Entry 6FOS (X-ray diffraction, 4.00 A resolution); this record covers chains 2 and A of the 15 polymer chains in the assembly.

== Chain 2 ==
Name: Similar to chlorophyll a/b-binding protein, CP24
Source organism: Cyanidioschyzon merolae (strain 10D)
Reference sequence: M1UU36 (M1UU36_CYAM1); residues 25-246 here correspond to UniProt positions 1-222 (UniProt number = residue number - 24)
Amino-acid sequence (222 residues; row label = number of the first residue in the row):
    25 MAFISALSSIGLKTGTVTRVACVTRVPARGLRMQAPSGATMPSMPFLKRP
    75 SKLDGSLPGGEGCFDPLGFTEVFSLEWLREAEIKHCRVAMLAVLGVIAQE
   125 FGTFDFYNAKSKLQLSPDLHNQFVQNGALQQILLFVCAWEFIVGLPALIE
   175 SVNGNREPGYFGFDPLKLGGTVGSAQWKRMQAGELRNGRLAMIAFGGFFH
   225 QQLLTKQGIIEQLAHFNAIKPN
Disordered / not traced: 25-93, 238-246
Residues lining bound ligands:
  - chlorophyll a (CLA), molecule 1: Trp101, His109, Leu158, Ala162, Phe165
  - chlorophyll a (CLA), molecule 2: His109, Met216, Phe219
  - chlorophyll a (CLA), molecule 3: Arg111, Glu164, Val167, Gly168, Ala171
  - chlorophyll a (CLA), molecule 4: Gly119, Ala122, Gln123
  - chlorophyll a (CLA), molecule 5: Phe147, Gly151, Gln154, Gln155
  - chlorophyll a (CLA), molecule 6: Gln225, Gln226, Gln236, Leu237

== Chain A ==
Name: Photosystem I P700 chlorophyll a apoprotein A1
Source organism: Cyanidioschyzon merolae (strain 10D)
Notes: EC 1.97.1.12
Reference sequence: Q85FY7 (PSAA_CYAM1); numbering as in UniProt (aligned over 9-748)
Amino-acid sequence (740 residues; each row starts with the number of its first residue):
     9 VKVVVDRDVVPTSFEKWAKPGHFSRSLAKGPKTTTWIWNLHADAHDFDSH
    59 TSSLEEVSRKIFSAHFGQLAIIFIWLSGMYFHGARFSNYVAWLSNPTGIK
   109 PSAQVVWPIVGQQILNADVGGGMQGIQITSGLFQLWRASGIVNELQLYVT
   159 ALGGLGMAGLMIFAGWFHYHKAAPKLEWFQNVESMLNHHLAGLLGLGSLS
   209 WAGHQIHVSLPINKLLDAGVAPSSIPLPHEFILNRNLMAELYPSFQQGLV
   259 PFFTLNWKQYSDILTFKGGLSPVTGGLWLTDVAHHHLAIAVLFLVAGHMY
   309 RTNWGIGHSIKQILEAHKGPLTGEGHKGLYEILTTSWHANLAINLAMLGS
   359 LSIIVAHHMYAMPPYPYLATDYPTQLSLFTHHMWIGGFCIVGAGAHAAIY
   409 MVRDYSPTVNFNNVLDRMIRHRDAIISHLNWVCIFLGMHSFGLYIHNDTM
   459 RALGRAQDMFSDTAIQLQPVFAQWIQQIHTLAPGNTAVNALATASYAFGA
   509 DTVTVGSKIAMMPIKLGTADFMVHHIHAFTIHVTTLILLKGVLYARNSRL
   559 IPDKANLGFRFPCDGPGRGGTCQVSAWDHVFLGLFWMYNALSIVIFHFSW
   609 KMQSDVWGTVTSNGAISHITGGNFAQSAITINGWLRDFLWAQASQVIQSY
   659 GSSLSAYGLMFLGAHFVWAFSLMFLFSGRGYWQELIESIVWAHNKLKVAP
   709 AIAPRALSITQGRAVGVAHYLLGGIATTWAFFLARIIAVG
Bound ions: chlorophyll a Mg near Gln120 (its only coordinating residue here)
Residues lining bound ligands:
  - beta-carotene (BCR), molecule 1: Phe81, Tyr88, Thr158, Gly161, Gly162, Met165, Leu204, Leu207, Ser208
  - beta-carotene (BCR), molecule 2: Leu337, Ile340, Leu341, Ala350, Ile351, Ala405, Tyr408, Leu423
  - beta-carotene (BCR), molecule 3: Ala350, Ala354, Met355, Ser358, Ile398, Ala401, Gly402, Ala405, Thr543, Leu546, Leu547, Val550
  - beta-carotene (BCR), molecule 4: Met668, Gly671, Phe674, Val675, Leu730, Ile733, Ala734, Trp737
  - chlorophyll a (CLA), molecule 1: Val9, His196, Trp312
  - chlorophyll a (CLA), molecule 2: Thr20, Ser21, Phe22, Lys24, Trp25, His30, Lys68, Ser71, Ile170, Gly173, Trp174, His178
  - chlorophyll a (CLA), molecule 3: Pro28, Trp44, Ile45, Leu48, His49
  - chlorophyll a (CLA), molecule 4: Phe31, Leu48, His49, Ala52, His53
  - chlorophyll a (CLA), molecule 5: Thr42, Ile45, His701, Val706, Pro708, Pro712
  - chlorophyll a (CLA), molecule 6: Trp46, Val675, Phe678, Val723, His727, Leu730
  - chlorophyll a (CLA), molecule 7: His53, Phe55, Ile69, Ala72, His73, Gln76, Leu77, Ile80, Phe81, Trp345, His346, Asn348, Leu349, Asn352, Leu353, Leu356
  - chlorophyll a (CLA), molecule 8: His53, Gln76, Ile79, Ile80, Trp83, Leu353, Phe396, Cys397
  - chlorophyll a (CLA), molecule 9: His53, Asp54, Leu349, Leu353, Phe396, Val399, Gly400, Ala403, His404, Trp585
  - chlorophyll a (CLA), molecule 10: Phe70, His73, Trp186, Met193, His196, His197, Leu201
  - chlorophyll a (CLA), molecule 11: Phe74, Ala172, Phe175, His176, Trp186
  - chlorophyll a (CLA), molecule 12: Ile82, Trp83, Ser85, Gly86, Phe89, His90, Phe94, Gln112, Val113, Trp115
  - chlorophyll a (CLA), molecule 13: Trp83, Met87, His90, Ala111, Gln112, Ile134, Gln135, Ile136, Thr137, Ser138, Leu140, Ala664, Tyr665, Trp737
  - chlorophyll a (CLA), molecule 14: Trp83, Thr137, Ser138, Ser385, Thr388, His389, Trp392, Phe396, Ile733, Thr736, Trp737, Phe740, Leu741
  - chlorophyll a (CLA), molecule 15: Trp83, Ser138, Ser360, Val363, Met367, Tyr373, His389, His390, Ile393
  - chlorophyll a (CLA), molecule 16: Gln112, Val113, Val114, Trp115, Ile117, Val118, Gln120, Leu123, Ile134, Ala664, Leu667, Met668
  - chlorophyll a (CLA), molecule 17: Leu143, Ala146, Leu201, Leu202, Gly205, Ser206, Trp209, Gln213, Leu285, Val290, His293, His294, Ile297, Phe301, Leu359, Val363, His366, Met367, Pro372, Tyr373
  - chlorophyll a (CLA), molecule 18: Ile149, Thr158, Ser208, Trp209, Gly211, His212, Pro236
  - chlorophyll a (CLA), molecule 19: Leu153, Gln154, Val157, Pro236, His237, Leu241
  - chlorophyll a (CLA), molecule 20: Val190, Leu194, Ile318, Leu341, Asn348, Ile351, Asn352, Met355
  - chlorophyll a (CLA), molecule 21: Leu194, Leu198, Ala304, Tyr308
  - chlorophyll a (CLA), molecule 22: Asn195, His196, Ala199, His306, Thr310, Trp312
  - chlorophyll a (CLA), molecule 23: Gly211, Ile214, His215, Arg243, Phe253, Gly256, Leu257
  - chlorophyll a (CLA), molecule 24: Phe260, Trp265, Lys266, Tyr268, Ser269, Leu272, Thr273, Phe274, His292, Leu295, Ala296, Val299, Asn497
  - chlorophyll a (CLA), molecule 25: Thr273, Phe274, Gly276, Gly277, Leu285, Asp289, Val290, His292, His293, Ala296, Ile297, Leu300, His366, Met370, Pro372, Thr501, Ala502
  - chlorophyll a (CLA), molecule 26: His306, Met307, His316
  - chlorophyll a (CLA), molecule 27: His316, Ile321, His325
  - chlorophyll a (CLA), molecule 28: Leu322, His325, His334, Leu337, Val422
  - chlorophyll a (CLA), molecule 29: Lys326, Gly327, Pro328
  - chlorophyll a (CLA), molecule 30: Leu329, Thr330, Val422, Arg425, Met426, His429, Ile433, His436
  - chlorophyll a (CLA), molecule 31: Ser358, Ile361, Met391, Ile398, Ile539, Thr542, Thr543, Met595, Leu599
  - chlorophyll a (CLA), molecule 32: His365, His366, Ala369, Met370
  - chlorophyll a (CLA), molecule 33: His365, Tyr368, His532, His535, Val602, His605, Phe606, Met610
  - chlorophyll a (CLA), molecule 34: Ala432, Ser435, His436, Trp439
  - chlorophyll a (CLA), molecule 35: Ser435, Asn438, Trp439, Ile442
  - chlorophyll a (CLA), molecule 36: Leu437, Val440, His540
  - chlorophyll a (CLA), molecule 37: Asn438, Cys441, Ile442, Gly445, Met446, Phe449, Phe537, Val541, Leu544, Ile545, Leu590, Phe593, Trp594
  - chlorophyll a (CLA), molecule 38: Trp439, Ile442, Phe443, Met446, His447
  - chlorophyll a (CLA), molecule 39: Leu444, Phe479, Phe529, His533, Ala536, His540
  - chlorophyll a (CLA), molecule 40: Met446, Gly450, Leu451, Ile453, His454
  - chlorophyll a (CLA), molecule 41: Phe449, Phe537, Trp594, Asn597, Tyr728
  - chlorophyll a (CLA), molecule 42: Ile483, Ile486, His487, Thr494
  - chlorophyll a (CLA), molecule 43: Asn493, Thr494, Val496, Asn497
  - chlorophyll a (CLA), molecule 44: Tyr596, Asn597, Ser600, Ile601, Phe604, Leu647, Gln650, Ala651, Ile655, Phe669, His673, Trp676, Tyr728, Gly732, Ile733, Thr735, Thr736, Phe739
  - chlorophyll a (CLA), molecule 45: Leu643, Leu647, Trp648
  - chlorophyll a (CLA), molecule 46: Leu667, Met668, Leu670, Gly671, His673, Phe674, Trp676, Ala677, Leu680
  - chlorophyll a (CLA), molecule 47: Phe674, Ala677, Phe678, Leu680, Met681, Phe684, Ser685, Tyr689, Trp690, Leu693
  - chlorophyll a (CLA), molecule 48: Ile697, His701, Val706
  - phylloquinone (PQN): Trp46, Met681, Phe682, Ser685, Gly686, Arg687, Trp690, Ala714, Leu715
  - 4Fe-4S cluster (SF4): Cys571, Gly573, Pro574, Thr579, Cys580
Curated features (UniProtKB/Swiss-Prot):
  - binding site ([4Fe-4S] cluster): Cys571, Cys580
  - binding site (chlorophyll a'): His673
  - binding site (chlorophyll a): Met681, Tyr689
  - binding site (phylloquinone): Trp690

== Interface between chain 2 and chain A ==
Pairs across the interface - 12 pairs, chain 2 then chain A:
  Thr94(2) - Arg15(A)
  Thr94(2) - Asp16(A)  hydrogen bond
  Thr94(2) - Lys179(A)  hydrogen bond (side chain-backbone)
  Glu95(2) - Asp16(A)  hydrogen bond (backbone-side chain)
  Glu95(2) - Pro19(A)
  Glu95(2) - Thr20(A)
  Glu95(2) - His178(A)
  Phe97(2) - Thr20(A)
  Phe97(2) - Phe22(A)  hydrophobic
  Ser98(2) - Trp174(A)
  Ser98(2) - Lys179(A)  hydrogen bond
  Leu99(2) - Lys179(A)
Also at the interface, not in a pair above, chain 2 (8 interface residues in all): Leu102, Gln231, Ile233
Also at the interface, not in a pair above, chain A (12 interface residues in all): Val18, Ala180, His237, Leu241

== Overview ==
8 residues of chain 2 face 12 of chain A across their interface; the contacts include 4 hydrogen bonds. Among
the polar pairs are Thr94(2)-Asp16(A), Thr94(2)-Lys179(A) and Glu95(2)-Asp16(A). Ligands of chain 2: 6 copies
of chlorophyll a.
Chain 2 is Similar to chlorophyll a/b-binding protein, CP24 and chain A is Photosystem I P700 chlorophyll a
apoprotein A1, both from Cyanidioschyzon merolae (strain 10D); the structure, Cyanidioschyzon merolae
photosystem I, was determined by X-ray diffraction.
